6GC9 - chains A and B; structure by X-ray diffraction, 3.20 A resolution.

# Chain A (and B)
Protein: Glutathione transferase Xi 1 from Trametes versicolor
From: Trametes versicolor
Notes: chain B of this document is another copy of the same molecule, construct and numbering; everything in this record applies to it too
Chain sequence (327 residues; each row starts with the number of its first residue):
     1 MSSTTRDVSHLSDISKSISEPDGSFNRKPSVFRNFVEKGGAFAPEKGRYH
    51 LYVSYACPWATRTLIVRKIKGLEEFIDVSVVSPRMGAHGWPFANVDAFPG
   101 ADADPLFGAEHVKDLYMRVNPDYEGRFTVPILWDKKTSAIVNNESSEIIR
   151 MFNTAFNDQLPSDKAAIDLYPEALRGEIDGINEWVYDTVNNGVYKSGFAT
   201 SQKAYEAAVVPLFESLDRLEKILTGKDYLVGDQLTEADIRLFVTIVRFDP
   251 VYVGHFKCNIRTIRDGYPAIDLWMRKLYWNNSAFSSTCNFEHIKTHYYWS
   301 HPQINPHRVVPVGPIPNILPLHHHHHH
Disordered / not traced: 1-23, 324-327 (chain B: 1-28, 321-327)
What the authors report for this chain:
  - specificity-determining residues: His296

# How chain A and chain B interact
Contacting residue pairs (47; chain A residue first):
  Thr200(A) - His307(B)
  Ser201(A) - Val309(B)
  Gln202(A) - Val309(B)
  Gln202(A) - Val310(B)  hydrogen bond (side chain-backbone)
  Tyr205(A) - Val309(B)  hydrophobic
  Tyr205(A) - Val310(B)
  Tyr205(A) - Pro311(B)
  Tyr205(A) - Val312(B)  hydrogen bond (side chain-backbone)
  Val209(A) - Val312(B)  hydrophobic
  Lys257(A) - Asn305(B)
  Lys257(A) - Val309(B)
  Lys257(A) - Pro311(B)
  Asn259(A) - Pro311(B)
  Asn259(A) - Gly313(B)  hydrogen bond (side chain-backbone)
  Asn259(A) - Pro314(B)
  Ile260(A) - Val312(B)  hydrophobic
  Ile260(A) - Gly313(B)
  Ile260(A) - Pro314(B)
  Ile260(A) - Ile315(B)  hydrogen bond (backbone-backbone)
  Asp265(A) - Asp265(B)
  Gln303(A) - Pro306(B)
  Gln303(A) - His307(B)  hydrogen bond
  Ile304(A) - Ile304(B)
  Ile304(A) - Pro306(B)
  Asn305(A) - Lys257(B)
  Pro306(A) - Gln303(B)
  Pro306(A) - Ile304(B)
  Pro306(A) - Pro306(B)  hydrophobic
  His307(A) - Thr200(B)
  His307(A) - Gln303(B)
  Val309(A) - Ser201(B)
  Val309(A) - Gln202(B)
  Val309(A) - Tyr205(B)  hydrophobic
  Val309(A) - Lys257(B)
  Val310(A) - Gln202(B)  hydrogen bond (backbone-side chain)
  Val310(A) - Tyr205(B)
  Pro311(A) - Tyr205(B)
  Pro311(A) - Asn259(B)
  Val312(A) - Tyr205(B)  hydrogen bond (backbone-side chain)
  Val312(A) - Val209(B)  hydrophobic
  Val312(A) - Ile260(B)  hydrophobic
  Gly313(A) - Asn259(B)  hydrogen bond (backbone-side chain)
  Gly313(A) - Ile260(B)
  Pro314(A) - Asn259(B)
  Pro314(A) - Ile260(B)
  Ile315(A) - Ile260(B)  hydrogen bond (backbone-backbone)
  Ile315(A) - Arg261(B)
Also at the interface, not in a pair above, chain A (26 interface residues in all): Ala199, Glu206, Arg261, Pro302, Arg308
Also at the interface, not in a pair above, chain B (25 interface residues in all): Ala199, Glu206, Pro302

# Overview
The interface between chain A and chain B involves 26 residues on one side and 25 on the other; the contacts
include 9 hydrogen bonds. Polar contacts include Gln202(A)-Val310(B), Tyr205(A)-Val312(B) and
Asn259(A)-Gly313(B). The paper reports the specificity determinant His296(A).
Chain A and chain B are both Glutathione transferase Xi 1 from Trametes versicolor (Trametes versicolor); the
structure, Crystal structure of glutathione transferase Xi 1 from Trametes versicolor, was determined by X-ray
diffraction (same publication as 6GCA, 6GCB and 6GCC).
